Entry 7YZH (X-ray diffraction, 1.79 A resolution); this record covers chains AAA and BBB.

# Chain AAA (and BBB)
Name: Carbonic anhydrase
From: Schistosoma mansoni
Notes: EC 4.2.1.1; chain BBB of this document is another copy of the same molecule, construct and numbering; everything in this record applies to it too
UniProt: A0A3Q0KSG2 (A0A3Q0KSG2_SCHMA); residue numbers follow UniProt; this construct covers 1-323
Amino-acid sequence (323 residues; each row starts with the number of its first residue):
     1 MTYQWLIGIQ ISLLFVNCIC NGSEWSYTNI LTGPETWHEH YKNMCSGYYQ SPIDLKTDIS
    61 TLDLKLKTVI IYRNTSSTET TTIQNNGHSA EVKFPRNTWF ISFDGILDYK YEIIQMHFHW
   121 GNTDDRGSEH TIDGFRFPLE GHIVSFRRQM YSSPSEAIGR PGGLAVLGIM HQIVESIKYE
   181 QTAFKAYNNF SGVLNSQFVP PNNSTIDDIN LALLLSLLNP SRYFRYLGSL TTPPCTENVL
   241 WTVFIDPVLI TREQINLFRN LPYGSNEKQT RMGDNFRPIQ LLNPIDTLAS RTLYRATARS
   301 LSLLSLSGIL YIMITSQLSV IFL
Unresolved in the structure: 1-23, 301-323 (chain BBB: 1-23, 300-323)
Disulfide bonds: Cys45-Cys235
Glycans and other covalent adducts: N-acetylglucosamine (NAG) linked to Asn74
Differences from the reference sequence: conflict Arg299 (Ser in A0A3Q0KSG2)
Metal / ion sites: Zn2+: His117, His119, His142 (together with 4-oxo-N-)
Small-molecule neighbours: 4-oxo-N- (HFF; 4-oxo-N-(4-sulfamoylphenethyl)-1,3,4,6,7,11b-hexahydro-2H-pyrazino[2,1-a]isoquinoline-2-carbothioamide): Arg96, Ile114, Gln115, His117, His119, Glu129, His142, Val144, Pro154, Ser155, Ile158, Val166, Ser229, Leu230, Thr231, Thr232, Trp241
From the paper describing this entry:
  - binding site for 4-oxo-N-: Ile114, Val144, Pro154, Leu230, Thr231

# Chain AAA / chain BBB interface
Pairs across the interface (43):
  Ile70(AAA) with Arg299(BBB)
  Asp133(AAA) with Lys178(BBB)
  Phe135(AAA) with Ser176(BBB); Ile177(BBB); Lys178(BBB)
  Gln172(AAA) with Ser176(BBB), hydrogen bond (side chain-backbone)
  Ile173(AAA) with Val174(BBB)
  Val174(AAA) with Val174(BBB), hydrophobic
  Glu175(AAA) with Glu175(BBB); Arg252(BBB), salt bridge
  Ser176(AAA) with Phe135(BBB); Gln172(BBB), hydrogen bond (backbone-side chain)
  Ile177(AAA) with Phe135(BBB)
  Lys178(AAA) with Asp133(BBB), hydrogen bond (side chain-backbone); Phe135(BBB)
  Gln181(AAA) with Arg222(BBB), hydrogen bond; Ile245(BBB)
  Leu213(AAA) with Arg222(BBB)
  Ser216(AAA) with Asn219(BBB), hydrogen bond (backbone-side chain); Arg222(BBB); Asp246(BBB)
  Leu217(AAA) with Arg222(BBB); Asp246(BBB)
  Leu218(AAA) with Asn219(BBB), hydrogen bond (backbone-side chain); Asp246(BBB)
  Asn219(AAA) with Ser216(BBB), hydrogen bond (side chain-backbone); Leu218(BBB), hydrogen bond (side chain-backbone); Pro220(BBB)
  Pro220(AAA) with Asn219(BBB)
  Arg222(AAA) with Gln181(BBB), hydrogen bond; Leu213(BBB); Ser216(BBB); Leu217(BBB)
  Ile245(AAA) with Gln181(BBB)
  Asp246(AAA) with Ser216(BBB); Leu217(BBB); Leu218(BBB)
  Leu249(AAA) with Pro247(BBB), hydrophobic
  Arg299(AAA) with Ile70(BBB); Gly105(BBB), hydrogen bond (side chain-backbone); Leu107(BBB)
  Ser300(AAA) with Tyr72(BBB); Leu107(BBB)
Also at the interface, not in a pair above, chain AAA (27 interface residues in all): Ile132, Leu215, Pro247, Thr297
Also at the interface, not in a pair above, chain BBB (31 interface residues in all): Ile132, Gly134, Ile173, Leu215, Leu249, Thr297

# In short
Chain AAA and chain BBB form an interface of 27 and 31 residues respectively; the contacts include 10 hydrogen
bonds and 1 salt bridge. Polar contacts include Glu175(AAA)-Arg252(BBB), Gln172(AAA)-Ser176(BBB) and
Lys178(AAA)-Asp133(BBB). Ligands of chain AAA: 4-oxo-N-. N-acetylglucosamine is covalently linked to
Asn74(AAA). The paper reports a binding site for 4-oxo-N- at Ile114(AAA), Val144(AAA) and Pro154(AAA) among
others.
Both chains are Carbonic anhydrase (Schistosoma mansoni). Entry 7YZH (Schistosoma Mansoni Carbonic Anhydrase
in complex with
4-oxo-N-(4-sulfamoylphenethyl)-1,3,4,6,7,11b-hexahydro-2H-pyrazino[2,1-a]isoquinoline-2-carbothioamide) was
determined by X-ray diffraction, deposited together with 7YWT, 7QZX and 7R1X.
